5S5N - chains A and F of the 6 polymer chains in the assembly; structure by X-ray diffraction, 2.90 A resolution.

== Chain A ==
Molecule: Tubulin alpha-1B chain
From: Bos taurus
UniProt: P81947 (TBA1B_BOVIN); numbering as in UniProt (aligned over 1-451)
Sequence (451 residues; each row starts with the number of its first residue):
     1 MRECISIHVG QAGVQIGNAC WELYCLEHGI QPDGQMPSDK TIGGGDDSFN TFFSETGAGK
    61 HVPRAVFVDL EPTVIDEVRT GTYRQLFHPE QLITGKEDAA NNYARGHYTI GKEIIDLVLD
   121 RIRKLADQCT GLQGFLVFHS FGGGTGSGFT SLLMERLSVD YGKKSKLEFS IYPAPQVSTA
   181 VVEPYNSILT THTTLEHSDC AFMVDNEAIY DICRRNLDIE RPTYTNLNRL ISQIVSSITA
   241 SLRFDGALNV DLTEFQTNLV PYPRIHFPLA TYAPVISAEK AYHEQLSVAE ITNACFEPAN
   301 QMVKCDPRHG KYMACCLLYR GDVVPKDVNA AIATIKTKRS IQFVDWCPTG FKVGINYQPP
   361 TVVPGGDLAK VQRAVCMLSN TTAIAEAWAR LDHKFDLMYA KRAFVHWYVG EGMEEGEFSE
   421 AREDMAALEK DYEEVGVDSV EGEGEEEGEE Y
Disordered / not traced: 439-451

== Chain F ==
Molecule: Tubulin-Tyrosine Ligase
From: Gallus gallus
UniProt: E1BQ43 (E1BQ43_CHICK); residues 1-378 here = UniProt positions 1-378
Sequence (384 residues; numbered 1 to 384; the number before each row is that of its first residue):
     1 MYTFVVRDEN SSVYAEVSRL LLATGQWKRL RKDNPRFNLM LGERNRLPFG RLGHEPGLVQ
    61 LVNYYRGADK LCRKASLVKL IKTSPELSES CTWFPESYVI YPTNLKTPVA PAQNGIRHLI
   121 NNTRTDEREV FLAAYNRRRE GREGNVWIAK SSAGAKGEGI LISSEASELL DFIDEQGQVH
   181 VIQKYLEKPL LLEPGHRKFD IRSWVLVDHL YNIYLYREGV LRTSSEPYNS ANFQDKTCHL
   241 TNHCIQKEYS KNYGRYEEGN EMFFEEFNQY LMDALNTTLE NSILLQIKHI IRSCLMCIEP
   301 AISTKHLHYQ SFQLFGFDFM VDEELKVWLI EVNGAPACAQ KLYAELCQGI VDVAISSVFP
   361 LADTGQKTSQ PTSIFIKLHH HHHH
Disordered / not traced: 106-124, 156-158, 363-372, 383-384
Construct notes: expression tag (379-384)

== How chain A and chain F interact ==
Residue-residue contacts (26; chain A residue first):
  Gln176(A) with Pro56(F)
  Glu207(A) with His54(F), salt bridge
  Glu297(A) with His306(F)
  Pro298(A) with His306(F); Leu307(F), hydrophobic
  Lys304(A) with His54(F); His308(F)
  Cys305(A) with His308(F)
  Asp306(A) with Arg66(F); Leu307(F)
  Arg308(A) with Pro300(F), hydrogen bond (side chain-backbone); Ala301(F), hydrogen bond (side chain-backbone); Ile302(F); Ser303(F), hydrogen bond (side chain-backbone)
  His309(A) with Arg66(F), hydrogen bond (side chain-backbone); Gly67(F), hydrogen bond (side chain-backbone); Ala301(F)
  Lys338(A) with Pro300(F)
  Ser340(A) with Ala301(F)
  Glu386(A) with Gly50(F); Arg66(F), salt bridge
  Arg390(A) with Gly50(F); Arg51(F); His54(F), hydrogen bond
  His393(A) with Arg51(F), hydrogen bond
  Glu433(A) with Arg46(F), salt bridge
Other interface residues (no listed pair), chain A (17 interface residues in all): Pro175, Ala389
Other interface residues (no listed pair), chain F (16 interface residues in all): Gly53, Gly57

== Summary ==
Chain A and chain F form an interface of 17 and 16 residues respectively; the contacts include 7 hydrogen
bonds and 3 salt bridges. Polar contacts include Glu207(A)-His54(F), Glu386(A)-Arg66(F) and
Glu433(A)-Arg46(F).
Here chain A is Tubulin alpha-1B chain (Bos taurus) and chain F is Tubulin-Tyrosine Ligase (Gallus gallus).
Entry 5S5N (Tubulin-Z165170770-complex) was determined by X-ray diffraction together with 5S4L, 5S4M, 5S4N,
5S4O, 5S4P, 5S4Q and 52 further entries from the same study.
